PDB entry 7RXQ | X-ray diffraction, 2.03 A resolution | chains A and B

[Chain A]
Protein: Junctophilin-2 N-terminal fragment
From: Homo sapiens
UniProt: Q9BR39 (JPH2_HUMAN); numbering as in UniProt; present here: 1-147, 261-437
Chain sequence (327 residues; row label = number of the first residue in the row; note: 113 numbers in that range are skipped by the numbering (no residue carries them; nothing is unmodelled there); numbers below 1 keep their minus sign (Ser-2 is residue -2)):
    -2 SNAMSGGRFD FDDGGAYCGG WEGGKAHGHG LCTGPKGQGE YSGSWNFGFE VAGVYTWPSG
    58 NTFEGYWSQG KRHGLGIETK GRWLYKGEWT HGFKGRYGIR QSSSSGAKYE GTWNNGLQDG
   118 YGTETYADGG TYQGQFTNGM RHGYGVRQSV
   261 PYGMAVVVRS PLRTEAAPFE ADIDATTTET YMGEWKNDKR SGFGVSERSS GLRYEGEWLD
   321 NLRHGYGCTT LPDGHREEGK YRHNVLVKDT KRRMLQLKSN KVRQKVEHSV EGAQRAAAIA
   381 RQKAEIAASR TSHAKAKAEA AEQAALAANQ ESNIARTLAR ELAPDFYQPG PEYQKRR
Unresolved in the structure: -2 to 0, 261-287, 342-363
Differences from the reference sequence: expression tag (-2 to 0)
Reported in the primary citation:
  - disease-associated variants - K77E: decreased binding to Voltage-dependent L-type calcium channel subunit alpha-1S (chain B) (proposed by the authors, not directly observed)
  - disease-associated variants - E47A (15-fold): decreased binding to Voltage-dependent L-type calcium channel subunit alpha-1S (chain B)
  - mutagenesis - E47A: decreased stability (proposed by the authors, not directly observed)
  - post-translational modification sites: Cys15, Cys29 (citing earlier work)

[Chain B]
Protein: Voltage-dependent L-type calcium channel subunit alpha-1S
Notes: fragment: EERIFRRTGGLFGQVD correspond to
UniProt: P07293 (CAC1S_RABIT); numbering as in UniProt (aligned over 1594-1609)
Chain sequence (16 residues; each row starts with the number of its first residue):
  1594 EERIFRRTGG LFGQVD
Unresolved in the structure: 1594
Reported in the primary citation:
  - contacts within the chain: Arg1599-Gly1606 (hydrogen bond)
  - mutagenesis - R1599A/R1600A/F1605A: abolished binding to Junctophilin-2 N-terminal fragment (chain A)
  - disease-associated variants - R1599W: decreased binding to Junctophilin-2 N-terminal fragment (chain A) (proposed by the authors, not directly observed)
  - mutagenesis - R1599A/R1600A/F1605A: decreased localization

[How chain A and chain B interact]
Residue-residue contacts (40; chain A residue first):
  Phe8(A) with Arg1600(B); Phe1605(B), hydrophobic
  Asp10(A) with Arg1600(B), salt bridge
  Gly12(A) with Arg1600(B)
  Tyr14(A) with Leu1604(B), hydrophobic
  Trp18(A) with Leu1604(B), hydrophobic
  Gly21(A) with Gly1603(B); Leu1604(B)
  Lys22(A) with Gly1603(B), hydrogen bond (side chain-backbone); Leu1604(B); Phe1605(B)
  Ala23(A) with Leu1604(B), hydrogen bond (backbone-backbone)
  Cys29(A) with Phe1605(B), hydrophobic
  Thr30(A) with Arg1600(B), hydrogen bond (backbone-side chain)
  Gly31(A) with Phe1598(B); Arg1600(B), hydrogen bond (backbone-side chain)
  Pro32(A) with Phe1598(B); Arg1600(B)
  Trp42(A) with Arg1599(B); Phe1605(B), hydrophobic
  Gly45(A) with Arg1599(B), hydrogen bond (backbone-side chain); Leu1604(B); Phe1605(B); Gly1606(B), hydrogen bond (backbone-backbone)
  Phe46(A) with Arg1599(B); Gly1606(B); Gln1607(B)
  Glu47(A) with Arg1599(B), salt bridge
  Tyr52(A) with Phe1598(B)
  Trp54(A) with Glu1595(B); Arg1596(B), hydrogen bond (side chain-backbone); Ile1597(B), hydrophobic
  Ser56(A) with Glu1595(B), hydrogen bond
  Asn58(A) with Glu1595(B), hydrogen bond
  Trp64(A) with Ile1597(B), hydrophobic
  Gln66(A) with Val1608(B)
  Gly67(A) with Arg1599(B); Val1608(B)
  Arg69(A) with Ile1597(B)
  Lys77(A) with Glu1595(B), salt bridge
Interface residues without a listed pair, chain A (28 interface residues in all): Phe6, Ala13, Lys68
The authors on this interface:
  - residue pairs: Glu47(A)-Arg1599(B) (salt bridge), Lys77(A)-Glu1595(B) (salt bridge)
  - interface residues, chain A: Cys29(A), Tyr52(A), Trp54(A), Trp64(A)
  - interface residues, chain B: Glu1595(B), Ile1597(B), Phe1598(B), Arg1599(B), Arg1600(B), Leu1604(B), Phe1605(B)

[In short]
28 residues of chain A face 12 of chain B across their interface, with 9 hydrogen bonds and 3 salt bridges.
Polar contacts include Asp10(A)-Arg1600(B), Glu47(A)-Arg1599(B) and Lys77(A)-Glu1595(B). The authors report
salt bridges between Glu47(A) and Arg1599(B) and Lys77(A) and Glu1595(B). The paper reports that K77E and E47A
of chain A reduce binding to Voltage-dependent L-type calcium channel subunit alpha-1S (chain B); interface
residues Cys29(A), Tyr52(A) and Glu1595(B) among others; 4 substitutions were tested in all.
Chain A is Junctophilin-2 N-terminal fragment (Homo sapiens) and chain B is Voltage-dependent L-type calcium
channel subunit alpha-1S; the structure, Crystal structure of junctophilin-2 in complex with a CaV1.1 peptide,
was determined by X-ray diffraction, deposited together with 7RW4 and 7RXE.
